1ZGQ - chains A and B of the 4 polymer chains in the assembly; structure by X-ray diffraction, 1.90 A resolution.

== Chain A (and B) ==
Name: Red fluorescent protein drFP583
Source organism: Discosoma sp
Notes: engineered mutation(s): Q66M; chain B of this document is another copy of the same molecule, construct and numbering; everything in this record applies to it too
UniProt: Q9U6Y8 (DSRD_DISSP); aligned to UniProt positions 1-225 over residues 1-225
Amino-acid sequence (223 residues; numbered 1 to 225; 2 numbers in that range are skipped by the numbering (no residue carries them; nothing is unmodelled there); the number before each row is that of its first residue):
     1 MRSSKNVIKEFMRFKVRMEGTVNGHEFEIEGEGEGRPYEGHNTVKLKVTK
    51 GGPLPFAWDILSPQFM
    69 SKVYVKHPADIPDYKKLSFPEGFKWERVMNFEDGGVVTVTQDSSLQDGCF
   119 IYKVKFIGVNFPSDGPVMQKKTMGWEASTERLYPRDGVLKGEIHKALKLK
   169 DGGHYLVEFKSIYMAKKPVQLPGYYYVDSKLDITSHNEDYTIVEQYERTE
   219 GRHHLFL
Disordered / not traced: 1-5
Covalent attachments: covalent link Met66-Ser69
Modified positions: Met66 ({(4Z)-4-(4-hydroxybenzylidene)-2-[3-(methylthio)propanimidoyl]-5-oxo-4,5-dihydro-1H-imidazol-1-yl}acetic acid; NRQ)
Differences from the reference sequence: chromophore (66, 66, 66)

== Interface between chain A and chain B ==
Contacting residue pairs - 48 pairs, chain A then chain B:
  Thr21(A) with Thr108(B)
  Asn23(A) with Glu94(B), hydrogen bond (backbone-side chain)
  Gly24(A) with Lys92(B); Glu94(B), hydrogen bond (backbone-side chain)
  Glu26(A) with Lys123(B), salt bridge
  Lys92(A) with Gly24(B)
  Glu94(A) with Asn23(B), hydrogen bond (side chain-backbone); Gly24(B), hydrogen bond (side chain-backbone); Gly126(B); Val127(B); Asn128(B)
  Arg95(A) with Val127(B)
  Val96(A) with Val104(B), hydrophobic; Val127(B), hydrophobic
  Val104(A) with Val96(B), hydrophobic; Thr106(B)
  Thr106(A) with Val104(B); Thr106(B), hydrogen bond; Ile125(B), hydrogen bond (side chain-backbone); Val127(B)
  Val107(A) with Val127(B)
  Thr108(A) with Thr21(B); Ile125(B)
  Lys123(A) with Glu26(B), salt bridge; Ile125(B)
  Phe124(A) with Ile125(B)
  Ile125(A) with Thr106(B), hydrogen bond (backbone-side chain); Thr108(B); Lys123(B); Phe124(B); Ile125(B), hydrophobic
  Gly126(A) with Glu94(B)
  Val127(A) with Glu94(B); Arg95(B); Val96(B), hydrophobic; Thr106(B); Val107(B)
  Asn128(A) with Glu94(B); Lys158(B), hydrogen bond; Ile180(B)
  Pro130(A) with Asp154(B)
  Ser131(A) with Asp154(B), hydrogen bond
  Asp132(A) with Asp154(B)
  Asp154(A) with Pro130(B); Ser131(B), hydrogen bond; Asp132(B)
  Lys158(A) with Asn128(B), hydrogen bond
  Ile180(A) with Asn128(B)
Also at the interface, not in a pair above, chain A (27 interface residues in all): Val22, Val105, Phe129
Also at the interface, not in a pair above, chain B (27 interface residues in all): Val22, Val105, Phe129

== In short ==
The chain A/chain B interface involves 27 residues from each chain; the contacts include 11 hydrogen bonds and
2 salt bridges. Polar pairs include Glu26(A)-Lys123(B), Asn23(A)-Glu94(B) and Gly24(A)-Glu94(B).
Chain A and chain B are both Red fluorescent protein drFP583 (Discosoma sp); the structure, Crystal Structure
of the Discosoma Red Fluorescent Protein (DsRed) Variant Q66M, was determined by X-ray diffraction, deposited
together with 1ZGO and 1ZGP.
